Entry 8IFG (electron microscopy, 3.20 A resolution); this record covers chains A and C of the 7 polymer chains in the assembly.

Chain A:
Molecule: Paired amphipathic helix protein pst2
From: Schizosaccharomyces pombe (strain 972 / ATCC 24843)
UniProt: O13919 (PST2_SCHPO); residue numbers follow UniProt; this construct covers 1-1075
Amino-acid sequence (1075 residues; row label = number of the first residue in the row):
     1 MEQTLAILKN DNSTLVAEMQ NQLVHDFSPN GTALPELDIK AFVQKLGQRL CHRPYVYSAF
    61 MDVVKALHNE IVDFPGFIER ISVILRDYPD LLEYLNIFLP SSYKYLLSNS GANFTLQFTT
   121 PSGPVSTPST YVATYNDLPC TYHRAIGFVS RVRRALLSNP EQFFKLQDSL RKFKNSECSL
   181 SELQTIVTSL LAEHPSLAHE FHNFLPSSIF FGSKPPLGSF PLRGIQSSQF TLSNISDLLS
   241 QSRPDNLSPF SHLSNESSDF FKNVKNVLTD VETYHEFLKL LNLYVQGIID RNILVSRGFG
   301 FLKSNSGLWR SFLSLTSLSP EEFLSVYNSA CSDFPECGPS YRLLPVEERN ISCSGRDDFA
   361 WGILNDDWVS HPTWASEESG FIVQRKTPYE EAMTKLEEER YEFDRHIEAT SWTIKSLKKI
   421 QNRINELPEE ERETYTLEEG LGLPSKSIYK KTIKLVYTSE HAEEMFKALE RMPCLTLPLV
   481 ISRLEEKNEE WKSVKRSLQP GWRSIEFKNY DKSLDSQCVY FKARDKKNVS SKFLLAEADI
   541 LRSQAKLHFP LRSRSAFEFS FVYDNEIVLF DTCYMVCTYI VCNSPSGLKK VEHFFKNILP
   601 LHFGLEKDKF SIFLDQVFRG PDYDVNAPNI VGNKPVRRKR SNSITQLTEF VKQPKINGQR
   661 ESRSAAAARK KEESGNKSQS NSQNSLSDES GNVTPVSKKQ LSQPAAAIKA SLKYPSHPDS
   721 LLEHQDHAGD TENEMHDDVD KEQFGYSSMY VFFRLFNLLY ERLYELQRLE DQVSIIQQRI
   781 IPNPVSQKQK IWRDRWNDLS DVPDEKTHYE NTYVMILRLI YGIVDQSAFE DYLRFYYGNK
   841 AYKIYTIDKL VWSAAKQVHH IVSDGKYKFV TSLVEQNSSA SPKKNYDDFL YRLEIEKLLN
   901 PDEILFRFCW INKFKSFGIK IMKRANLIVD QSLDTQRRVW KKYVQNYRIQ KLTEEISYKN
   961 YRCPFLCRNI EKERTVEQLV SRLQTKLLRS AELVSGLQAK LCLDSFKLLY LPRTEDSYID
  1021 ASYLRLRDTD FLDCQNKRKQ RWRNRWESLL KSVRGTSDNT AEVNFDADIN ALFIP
Not modelled in the structure: 1-35, 108-111, 247-254, 622-704, 878-889, 1022-1075
Curated features (UniProtKB/Swiss-Prot):
  - modified residue (Phosphoserine): Ser641, Ser643

Chain C:
Molecule: Histone deacetylase clr6
From: Schizosaccharomyces pombe (strain 972 / ATCC 24843)
Notes: EC 3.5.1.98
UniProt: O59702 (CLR6_SCHPO); residue numbers follow UniProt; this construct covers 5-405
Amino-acid sequence (401 residues; each row starts with the number of its first residue):
     5 KKKVSYFYDE DVGNYHYGPQ HPMKPHRVRM VHNLVVNYNL YEKLNVITPV RATRNDMTRC
    65 HTDEYIEFLW RVTPDTMEKF QPHQLKFNVG DDCPVFDGLY EFCSISAGGS IGAAQELNSG
   125 NAEIAINWAG GLHHAKKREA SGFCYVNDIA LAALELLKYH QRVLYIDIDV HHGDGVEEFF
   185 YTTDRVMTCS FHKFGEYFPG TGHIKDTGIG TGKNYAVNVP LRDGIDDESY ESVFKPVISH
   245 IMQWFRPEAV ILQCGTDSLA GDRLGCFNLS MKGHSMCVDF VKSFNLPMIC VGGGGYTVRN
   305 VARVWTYETG LLAGEELDEN LPYNDYLQYY GPDYKLNVLS NNMENHNTRQ YLDSITSEII
   365 ENLRNLSFAP SVQMHKTPGD FTFENAEKQN IAKEEIMDER V
Not modelled in the structure: 5, 376-405
Curated features (UniProtKB/Swiss-Prot):
  - active site: His138
Bound ions: Zn2+: Asp173, His175, Asp261
From the paper describing this entry:
  - Zn2+ coordination: Asp173, His175, Asp261
  - catalytic residues: His137, His138
  - catalytic residues: Tyr300 (proposed by the authors, not directly observed)

Interface between chain A and chain C:
Contacting residue pairs (149; chain A residue first):
  Val132(A) with Arg353(C)
  Ala133(A) with Asp357(C)
  Cys140(A) with Gln247(C)
  His143(A) with Gln247(C); Arg250(C), hydrogen bond
  Ser213(A) with Pro240(C)
  Lys214(A) with Glu235(C), salt bridge
  Pro215(A) with Lys239(C); Ser243(C); Phe284(C)
  Leu217(A) with Phe284(C); Ser287(C), hydrogen bond (backbone-side chain)
  Gly218(A) with Ser287(C); Phe288(C)
  Ser219(A) with Ser243(C)
  Phe220(A) with Met246(C); Gln247(C); Arg250(C)
  Pro221(A) with Ser243(C); His244(C)
  Ile225(A) with Asp357(C); Ser361(C), hydrogen bond (backbone-side chain)
  Gln226(A) with Asp357(C)
  Ser228(A) with Gln354(C)
  Gln229(A) with Gln354(C)
  Ser325(A) with Glu365(C)
  Asn328(A) with Lys209(C)
  Phe334(A) with His207(C); Lys209(C)
  Glu336(A) with Gly212(C); Ile213(C); Lys217(C), hydrogen bond (backbone-side chain)
  Cys337(A) with Tyr185(C), hydrogen bond (backbone-side chain)
  Gly338(A) with Asp210(C)
  Pro339(A) with His207(C); Lys209(C); Asp210(C)
  Ser340(A) with Asp210(C), hydrogen bond
  Tyr341(A) with Glu181(C), hydrogen bond; Glu182(C); Tyr185(C); Asp210(C)
  Glu348(A) with Arg142(C), hydrogen bond (backbone-side chain)
  Ile351(A) with Glu68(C); Arg142(C)
  Ser352(A) with Thr66(C); Asp67(C), hydrogen bond (backbone-backbone)
  Cys353(A) with Thr62(C); His65(C); Thr66(C)
  Ser354(A) with Asn59(C); Asp67(C), hydrogen bond
  Gly355(A) with Asn59(C); Thr62(C); Arg63(C)
  Arg356(A) with Thr62(C); Arg63(C), hydrogen bond (side chain-backbone); Cys64(C); Lys141(C)
  Phe359(A) with Leu161(C); Arg189(C)
  Ile363(A) with Leu161(C), hydrophobic; Thr187(C)
  Leu364(A) with Leu158(C), hydrophobic; Phe183(C), hydrophobic; Phe184(C), hydrophobic
  Asn365(A) with Glu182(C), hydrogen bond (side chain-backbone); Phe183(C), hydrogen bond (backbone-backbone); Tyr185(C); Thr186(C)
  Asp366(A) with Lys141(C), salt bridge
  Trp368(A) with Ile213(C)
  Val369(A) with Glu182(C)
  Ser370(A) with Thr205(C)
  His371(A) with Pro203(C); Thr205(C)
  Pro372(A) with Lys140(C); Pro203(C)
  Glu377(A) with Gly199(C)
  Ser379(A) with Tyr201(C); Phe202(C)
  Gly380(A) with Tyr201(C), hydrogen bond (backbone-backbone); Phe202(C)
  Phe381(A) with Glu200(C)
  Ile382(A) with Glu200(C)
  Gln384(A) with Tyr201(C), hydrogen bond; Leu268(C), hydrogen bond (side chain-backbone); Gly269(C), hydrogen bond (side chain-backbone)
  Lys386(A) with Asp266(C); Arg267(C)
  Met393(A) with Arg303(C)
  Thr394(A) with Arg267(C)
  Glu397(A) with Thr301(C); Val302(C), hydrogen bond (side chain-backbone); Arg303(C), salt bridge
  Glu398(A) with Gln24(C); Lys28(C), salt bridge; Arg267(C), salt bridge
  Arg400(A) with Gln332(C), hydrogen bond (side chain-backbone); Tyr333(C), hydrogen bond (backbone-side chain)
  Tyr401(A) with His20(C); Lys28(C); His30(C); Tyr333(C), hydrogen bond (backbone-side chain)
  Glu402(A) with Pro23(C)
  Asp404(A) with His30(C), salt bridge; Tyr330(C); Tyr333(C)
  Arg405(A) with His20(C), hydrogen bond
  Glu408(A) with Arg33(C), salt bridge; Tyr330(C), hydrogen bond
  Trp412(A) with Asp15(C), hydrogen bond; Asn18(C)
  Pro444(A) with Glu105(C)
  Ser445(A) with Asp15(C); Tyr19(C), hydrogen bond; Glu105(C), hydrogen bond
  Ser447(A) with Asp101(C); Gly102(C), hydrogen bond (side chain-backbone)
  Ile448(A) with Asn18(C)
  Lys451(A) with Asn18(C), hydrogen bond (side chain-backbone)
  Gln499(A) with Gln332(C)
  Arg503(A) with Gln332(C), hydrogen bond
  Glu506(A) with Gln332(C); Tyr334(C); Gly335(C); Pro336(C)
  Tyr510(A) with Pro336(C), hydrophobic
  Leu514(A) with Asn345(C); Asn346(C)
  Gln517(A) with Asn346(C); Glu348(C)
  Arg524(A) with Glu348(C), salt bridge
  Arg779(A) with Leu343(C)
  Ile780(A) with Asp337(C)
  Ile781(A) with Lys339(C)
  Asn783(A) with Asn324(C), hydrogen bond; Leu325(C); Tyr338(C), hydrogen bond (side chain-backbone)
  Pro784(A) with Asn324(C)
  Val785(A) with Leu325(C)
  Ser786(A) with Tyr338(C)
  Gln789(A) with Tyr327(C)
  Ile791(A) with Tyr338(C)
  Trp792(A) with Pro336(C)
  Arg795(A) with Asp337(C), salt bridge
  Asn839(A) with Ser344(C); Asn346(C), hydrogen bond (backbone-side chain)
  Tyr842(A) with Asn346(C)
Also at the interface, not in a pair above, chain A (100 interface residues in all): Thr130, Pro139, Pro216, Ser227, Phe230, Leu324, Leu344, Asp357, Glu378, Ala409, Lys446, Phe507, Asp515, Ser516, Pro782
Also at the interface, not in a pair above, chain C (98 interface residues in all): Glu14, His25, Arg55, Glu143, Lys162, His176, Gly204, Gly206, Trp248, Cys270, Tyr300, Glu362, Arg368
Interface features reported in the paper:
  - interface residues, chain A: His371(A)

Overview:
100 residues of chain A and 98 residues of chain C are in contact, with 32 hydrogen bonds and 9 salt bridges.
Polar contacts include Lys214(A)-Glu235(C), Asp366(A)-Lys141(C) and Glu397(A)-Arg303(C). Curated annotation
(UniProt) lists active-site residue His138(C) on chain C. The paper reports catalytic residues His137(C),
His138(C) and Tyr300(C); the interface residue His371(A).
Chain A is Paired amphipathic helix protein pst2 and chain C is Histone deacetylase clr6, both from
Schizosaccharomyces pombe (strain 972 / ATCC 24843); the structure, Cryo-EM structure of the Clr6S (Clr6-HDAC)
complex from S. pombe, was determined by electron microscopy.
